PDB entry 7M7O | X-ray diffraction, 1.80 A resolution | chains A and T of the 3 polymer chains in the assembly

Chain A:
Name: DNA polymerase eta
Organism: Homo sapiens
Notes: EC 2.7.7.7
UniProt: Q9Y253 (POLH_HUMAN); numbering as in UniProt (aligned over 1-432)
Sequence (435 residues; numbered -2 to 432; the number before each row is that of its first residue; numbers below 1 keep their minus sign (Gly-2 is residue -2)):
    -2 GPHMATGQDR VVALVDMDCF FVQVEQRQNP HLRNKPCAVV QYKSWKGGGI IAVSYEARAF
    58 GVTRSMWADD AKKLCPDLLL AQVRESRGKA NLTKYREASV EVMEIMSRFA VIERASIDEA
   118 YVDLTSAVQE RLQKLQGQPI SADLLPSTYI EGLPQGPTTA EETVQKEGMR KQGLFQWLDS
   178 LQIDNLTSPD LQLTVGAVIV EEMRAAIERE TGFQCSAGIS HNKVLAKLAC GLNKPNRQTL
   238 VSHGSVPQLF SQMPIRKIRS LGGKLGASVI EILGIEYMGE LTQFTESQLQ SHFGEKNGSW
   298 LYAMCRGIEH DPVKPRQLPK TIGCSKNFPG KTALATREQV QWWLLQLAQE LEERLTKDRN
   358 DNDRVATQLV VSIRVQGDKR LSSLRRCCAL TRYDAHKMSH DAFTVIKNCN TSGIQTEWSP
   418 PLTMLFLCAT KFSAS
Unresolved in the structure: 155-157, 411-412
Construct notes: expression tag (-2 to 0)
Ion coordination: Mg2+ site 1: Asp13, Met14, Asp115 (together with DZ4); Mg2+ site 2: Asp13, Asp115, Glu116 (together with DZ4) (shared with 1 residue of chain P)
Ligand contacts:
  - DZ4 (2'-deoxy-5'-O-[(R)-hydroxy{[(R)-hydroxy(phosphonooxy)phosphoryl]amino}phosphoryl]adenosine), molecule 1: Asp13, Met14, Asp15, Cys16, Phe17, Phe18, Ile48, Ala49, Tyr52, Arg55, Arg61, Ile114, Asp115, Glu116, Lys231
  - DZ4, molecule 2: Ser257, Leu262, Lys293, Asn294, Trp297
Swiss-Prot annotation at these positions:
  - binding site (Mg(2+)): Asp13, Met14, Asp115, Glu116
  - binding site (Mn(2+)): Asp13, Met14, Asp115, Glu116
  - binding site (a 2'-deoxyribonucleoside 5'-triphosphate): Arg61
  - natural variant: Val37 (deletion: In XPV), Leu75 (deletion: In XPV), Arg93 (R93P: In XPV), Arg111 (R111H: In XPV), Thr122 (T122P: In XPV), Gly153 (G153D: In a breast cancer sample), Thr191 (T191P: In XPV), Gly263 (G263V: In XPV), Val266 (V266D: In XPV), Gly295 (G295R: In XPV), Arg361 (R361S: In XPV)
  - mutagenesis: Tyr52 (Y52A/F: Reduces DNA polymerase activity; Y52E: Reduces DNA polymerase activity. Increases fidelity of replication and reduces translesion bypass), Arg61 (R61A: Reduces enzymatic activity by two-thirds), Ser62 (S62G: Increased DNA polymerase activity and translesion bypass compared to wild-type), Ala68 (A68S/V: Severe reduction in thymine dimer translesion bypass), Asn324 to Pro326 (Reduces binding to chromatin and to monoubiquitinated PCNA. Abolishes binding to monoubiquitinated PCNA; when associated with 705-E--H-713 Del)

Chain T:
Molecule: 12-nt DNA strand
Sequence (12 nucleotides; row label = number of the first residue in the row):
     2 CATTATGACG CT

Interface between chain A and chain T:
Pairs across the interface (41; chain A residue first):
  Gln38(A) - DT5(T)  hydrogen bond to the sugar
  Gln38(A) - DA6(T)  sugar contact
  Tyr39(A) - DT5(T)  phosphate contact
  Tyr39(A) - DA6(T)  hydrogen bond to the phosphate
  Trp42(A) - DA3(T)  stacking on the base
  Arg61(A) - DT4(T)  hydrogen bond to the base
  Arg61(A) - DT5(T)  base contact
  Ser62(A) - DT4(T)  base contact
  Trp64(A) - DA3(T)  phosphate contact
  Trp64(A) - DT4(T)  sugar contact
  Lys86(A) - DT7(T)  salt bridge to the phosphate
  Leu89(A) - DA6(T)  phosphate contact
  Leu89(A) - DT7(T)  sugar contact
  Arg93(A) - DT7(T)  salt bridge to the phosphate
  Arg93(A) - DG8(T)  salt bridge to the phosphate
  Lys293(A) - DG11(T)  phosphate contact
  Arg313(A) - DA9(T)  salt bridge to the phosphate
  Pro316(A) - DA9(T)  phosphate contact
  Lys317(A) - DA9(T)  hydrogen bond to the phosphate
  Lys317(A) - DC10(T)  salt bridge to the phosphate
  Thr318(A) - DG8(T)  sugar contact
  Thr318(A) - DA9(T)  hydrogen bond to the phosphate
  Ile319(A) - DG8(T)  phosphate contact
  Gly320(A) - DT7(T)  phosphate contact
  Gly320(A) - DG8(T)  hydrogen bond to the phosphate
  Cys321(A) - DT7(T)  phosphate contact
  Ser322(A) - DA6(T)  sugar contact
  Ser322(A) - DT7(T)  hydrogen bond to the phosphate
  Lys323(A) - DA6(T)  salt bridge to the phosphate
  Asn324(A) - DT5(T)  sugar contact
  Asn324(A) - DA6(T)  hydrogen bond to the phosphate
  Pro326(A) - DC2(T)  phosphate contact
  Pro326(A) - DA3(T)  sugar contact
  Gly327(A) - DC2(T)  hydrogen bond to the phosphate
  Gly327(A) - DA3(T)  phosphate contact
  Thr329(A) - DA3(T)  base contact
  Glu347(A) - DT7(T)  phosphate contact
  Arg351(A) - DT7(T)  salt bridge to the phosphate
  Arg351(A) - DG8(T)  salt bridge to the phosphate
  Leu378(A) - DT7(T)  base contact
  Phe423(A) - DT7(T)  sugar contact
Also at the interface, not in a pair above, chain A (31 interface residues in all): Ile48, Ala87, Glu110, Leu315
Also at the interface, not in a pair above, chain T (11 interface residues in all): DC12

In short:
31 residues of chain A face 11 of chain T across their interface, with 9 hydrogen bonds, 8 salt bridges and 1
aromatic stacking contact. Polar contacts include Arg61(A)-DT4(T), Gln38(A)-DT5(T) and Tyr39(A)-DA6(T). Chain
A binds compound DZ4.
Chain A is DNA polymerase eta (Homo sapiens) and chain T is a 12-nt DNA strand; the structure, Human DNA Pol
eta with dT-ended primer and 0.1 mM dAMPNPP, was determined by X-ray diffraction (same publication as 7M7L,
7M7M, 7M7N, 7M7P, 7M7Q, 7M7R and 19 further entries).
